Entry 5WCU (X-ray diffraction, 5.53 A resolution (low resolution: residue-level contacts below are approximate; hydrogen-bond / salt-bridge calls are withheld)); this record covers chains I and U of the 11 polymer chains in the assembly.

Chain I:
Molecule: 167-nt DNA strand
Sequence (167 nucleotides; each row starts with the number of its first residue):
     1 ATCGGCCGCCATCGAGAATCCCGGTGCCGAGGCCGCTCAATTGGTCGTAG
    51 ACAGCTCTAGCACCGCTTAAACGCACGTACGCGCTGTCCCCCGCGTTTTA
   101 ACCGCCAAGGGGATTACTCCCTAGTCTCCAGGCACGTGTCAGATATATAC
   151 ATCCGATGCATGTAGAT
Unresolved in the structure: 165-167

Chain U:
Molecule: Histone H5
From: Gallus gallus
Reference sequence: P02259 (H5_CHICK); residues 22-97 here correspond to UniProt positions 23-98 (UniProt number = residue number + 1)
Amino-acid sequence (76 residues; numbered 22 to 97; the number before each row is that of its first residue):
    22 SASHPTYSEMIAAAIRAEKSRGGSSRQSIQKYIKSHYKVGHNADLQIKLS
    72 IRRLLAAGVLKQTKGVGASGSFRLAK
Curated features (UniProtKB/Swiss-Prot):
  - modified residue (Phosphoserine): Ser-22, Ser-29

Chain I / chain U interface:
Pairs across the interface (20; chain I residue first):
  DA1(I) with Lys-97(U)
  DC6(I) with Arg-42(U)
  DC7(I) with Arg-42(U)
  DG8(I) with Arg-42(U)
  DC84(I) with Ser-90(U)
  DT85(I) with Lys-85(U); Gly-86(U); Ser-90(U); Gly-91(U)
  DG86(I) with Ser-46(U); Gln-48(U); Lys-85(U); Ser-90(U); Gly-91(U); Ser-92(U)
  DT87(I) with Ser-46(U); Gln-48(U); Ser-49(U)
  DT163(I) with Arg-74(U)
  DA164(I) with Arg-74(U)
Interface residues without a listed pair, chain I (11 interface residues in all): DG162
Interface residues without a listed pair, chain U (13 interface residues in all): Gly-43, Asn-63

Summary:
Chain I and chain U form an interface of 11 and 13 residues respectively.
Here chain I is a 167-nt DNA strand and chain U is Histone H5 (Gallus gallus). Entry 5WCU (Crystal structure
of 167 bp nucleosome bound to the globular domain of linker histone H5) was determined by X-ray diffraction.
